PDB entry 6F9B | electron microscopy, 13.30 A resolution (very low resolution: no residue pairs are listed; an interface is given only as per-side residue counts) | chains D and N of the 24 polymer chains in the assembly

== Chain D (and N) ==
Molecule: Glycoprotein
Source organism: Rift valley fever virus
Notes: chain N of this document is another copy of the same molecule, construct and numbering; everything in this record applies to it too
UniProtKB: A2T072 (A2T072_RVFV); numbering as in UniProt (aligned over 691-1118)
Amino-acid sequence (431 residues; row label = number of the first residue in the row):
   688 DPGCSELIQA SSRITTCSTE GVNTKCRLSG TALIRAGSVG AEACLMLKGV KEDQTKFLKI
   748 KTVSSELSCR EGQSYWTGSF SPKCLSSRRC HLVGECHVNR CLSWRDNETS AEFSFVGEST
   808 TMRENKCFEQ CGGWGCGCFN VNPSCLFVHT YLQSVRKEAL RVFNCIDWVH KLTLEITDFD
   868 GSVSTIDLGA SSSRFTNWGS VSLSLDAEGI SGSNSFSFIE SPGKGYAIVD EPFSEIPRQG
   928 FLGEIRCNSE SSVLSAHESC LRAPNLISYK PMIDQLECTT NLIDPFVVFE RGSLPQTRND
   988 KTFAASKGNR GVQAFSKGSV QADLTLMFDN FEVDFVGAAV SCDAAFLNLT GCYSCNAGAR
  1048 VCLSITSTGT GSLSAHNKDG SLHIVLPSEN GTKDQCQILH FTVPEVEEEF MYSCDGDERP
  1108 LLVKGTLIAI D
Sequence notes: expression tag (688-690)
Disulfide bonds: C691-C731, C704-C713, C756-C852, C771-C965, C777-C825, C783-C832, C788-C814, C818-C823, C934-C947, C1029-C1101, C1039-C1042, C1049-C1083
What the authors report for this chain:
  - post-translational modification sites: N794, N1035 (proposed by the authors, not directly observed)

== How chain D and chain N interact ==
At this resolution (13 A) residue pairs are not listed: 21 residues of chain D and 17 of chain N lie at the interface.

== Summary ==
21 residues of chain D face 17 of chain N across their interface. From the paper: modification sites N794(D)
and N1035(D).
Both chains are Glycoprotein (Rift valley fever virus). Entry 6F9B (Asymmetric unit of Rift Valley fever virus
glycoprotein shell) was determined by electron microscopy (same publication as 6F8P, 6F9C, 6F9D, 6F9E and
6F9F).
